7WJ6 - chains A and B; structure by X-ray diffraction, 2.55 A resolution.

Chain A (and B):
Name: Serine/threonine protein kinase
From: Thermomonospora curvata (strain ATCC 19995 / DSM 43183 / JCM 3096 / KCTC 9072 / NBRC 15933 / NCIMB 10081 / Henssen B9)
Notes: chain B of this document is another copy of the same molecule, construct and numbering; everything in this record applies to it too
UniProt: D1ABX1 (D1ABX1_THECD); residues 3-274 here correspond to UniProt positions 218-489 (UniProt number = residue number + 215)
Chain sequence (274 residues; numbered 1 to 274; the number before each row is that of its first residue):
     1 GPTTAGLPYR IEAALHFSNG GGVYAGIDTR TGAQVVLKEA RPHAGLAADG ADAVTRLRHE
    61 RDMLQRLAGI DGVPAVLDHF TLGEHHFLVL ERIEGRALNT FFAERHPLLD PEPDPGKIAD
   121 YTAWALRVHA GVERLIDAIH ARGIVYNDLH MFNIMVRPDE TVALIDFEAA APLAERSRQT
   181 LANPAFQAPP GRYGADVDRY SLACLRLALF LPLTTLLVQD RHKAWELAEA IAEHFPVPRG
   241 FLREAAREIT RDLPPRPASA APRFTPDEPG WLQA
Disordered / not traced: 1-6, 111, 178-179, 254-274 (chain B: 1-4, 105-112, 254-274)
Sequence notes: expression tag (1-2)
Bound ions: Mg2+ site 1: Q34, V35; Mg2+ site 2: L64, P74; Mg2+ site 3: A185, L216, Q219
From the paper describing this entry:
  - mutagenesis - V54A/L57A, L64A/L67A, E91A/I93A: decreased catalytic activity
  - mutagenesis - D148A, N153A, D166A, E168A: abolished catalytic activity
  - mutagenesis - E39A: unchanged binding to CurALP
  - mutagenesis - R61A: unchanged catalytic activity on CurAS

Chain A / chain B interface:
Contacting residue pairs (55; chain A residue first):
  L7(A) - V218(B)  hydrophobic
  Y9(A) - T214(B)
  R10(A) - T214(B)
  I11(A) - L213(B)  hydrophobic
  I11(A) - T214(B)  hydrogen bond (backbone-side chain)
  I11(A) - L217(B)  hydrophobic
  E12(A) - A103(B)
  A13(A) - L213(B)
  A14(A) - N99(B)  hydrogen bond (backbone-side chain)
  A14(A) - F152(B)  hydrophobic
  A14(A) - L213(B)
  L15(A) - F152(B)
  H16(A) - F152(B)
  F17(A) - H150(B)
  F17(A) - F152(B)  hydrophobic
  F17(A) - A182(B)
  F17(A) - P184(B)  hydrophobic
  Y24(A) - P184(B)
  Y24(A) - L217(B)
  A44(A) - A182(B)  hydrophobic
  A48(A) - A48(B)
  A48(A) - G50(B)
  D49(A) - A48(B)  hydrogen bond (backbone-backbone)
  H85(A) - L217(B)  hydrogen bond (side chain-backbone)
  N99(A) - A14(B)  hydrogen bond (side chain-backbone)
  F102(A) - E12(B)
  A103(A) - E12(B)
  H150(A) - F17(B)
  F152(A) - A14(B)  hydrophobic
  F152(A) - L15(B)
  F152(A) - H16(B)
  F152(A) - F17(B)  hydrophobic
  S177(A) - L46(B)
  T180(A) - H43(B)  hydrogen bond (backbone-side chain)
  A182(A) - F17(B)
  N183(A) - R41(B)  hydrogen bond (backbone-side chain)
  P184(A) - F17(B)  hydrophobic
  P184(A) - Y24(B)
  P184(A) - E39(B)
  P184(A) - R41(B)  hydrogen bond (backbone-side chain)
  A185(A) - R41(B)
  F186(A) - R41(B)
  Q187(A) - R41(B)
  Q187(A) - P42(B)
  L213(A) - I11(B)  hydrophobic
  L213(A) - A13(B)
  L213(A) - A14(B)
  T214(A) - Y9(B)
  T214(A) - R10(B)
  T214(A) - I11(B)  hydrogen bond (side chain-backbone)
  L217(A) - I11(B)  hydrophobic
  L217(A) - Y24(B)
  L217(A) - H85(B)  hydrogen bond (backbone-side chain)
  V218(A) - L7(B)  hydrophobic
  V218(A) - L82(B)  hydrophobic
Also at the interface, not in a pair above, chain A (37 interface residues in all): E39, L46, L82, F87, M151
Also at the interface, not in a pair above, chain B (38 interface residues in all): G20, L37, A47, D49, F87, F102, Q179, N183

Summary:
The interface between chain A and chain B involves 37 residues on one side and 38 on the other; the contacts
include 10 hydrogen bonds. Polar pairs include I11(A)-T214(B), A14(A)-N99(B) and H85(A)-L217(B). From the
paper: D148A, N153A and D166A of chain A, among others, abolish catalytic activity; V54A/L57A, L64A/L67A and
E91A/I93A of chain A reduce catalytic activity; 9 substitutions were tested in all.
Chain A and chain B are both Serine/threonine protein kinase (Thermomonospora curvata (strain ATCC 19995 / DSM
43183 / JCM 3096 / KCTC 9072 / NBRC 15933 / NCIMB 10081 / Henssen B9)); the structure, Crystal Structure of
the Kinase Domain of a Class III Lanthipeptide Synthetase CurKC, was determined by X-ray diffraction,
deposited together with 7WJ7.
